Entry 7N5P (X-ray diffraction, 2.09 A resolution); this record covers chains C and D of the 5 polymer chains in the assembly.

# Chain C
Protein: peptide from Polymerase acidic protein
UniProt: O89752 (PA_I97A1); residues 1-10 here correspond to UniProt positions 224-233 (UniProt number = residue number + 223)
Chain sequence (10 residues; each row starts with the number of its first residue):
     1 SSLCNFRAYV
Construct notes: engineered mutation Cys4 (Glu227 in O89752)

# Chain D
Protein: Fusion protein of T cell receptor alpha variable 21-DV12 and T-cell receptor, sp3.4 alpha chain
Organism: Mus musculus
UniProt: chimeric construct of A0A075B6C4, K7N5N2: residues 1-106 from A0A075B6C4 (A0A075B6C4_MOUSE) positions 18-107 (offset varies); residues 128-220 from K7N5N2 positions 115-207 (UniProt number = residue number - 13)
Chain sequence (204 residues; numbered 1 to 220 plus 3 insertion-coded residues; 19 numbers in that range are skipped by the numbering (no residue carries them; nothing is unmodelled there); the number before each row is that of its first residue; a row labelled like 84A-84C holds insertion residues (84A, then the next letters in order)):
     1 DAKTTQ
     8 PDSMESTEGE TVHLPCSHAT ISGNEY
    39 IYWYRQVPLQ GPEYVTHGLQ Q
    66 NTTNS
    78 MAFLAIA
84A-84C SDR
    85 KSSTLILPHV SLRDAAVYHC ILSGGSNYKL TFGKGTLLTV TPNIQNPDPA VYQLRDSKSS
   145 DKSVCLFTDF DSQTNVSQSK DSDVYITDKC VLDMRSMDFK SNSAVAWSNK SDFACANAFN
   205 NSIIPEDTFF PSPESS
Not modelled in the structure: 1-2, 165, 218-220
Disulfides: Cys23-Cys104, Cys149-Cys199
Construct notes: linker (107-127)
Ion coordination: Na+: Gln59 (shared with 1 residue of chain A)

# Chain C / chain D interface
Pairs across the interface (13):
  Cys4(C) - Ser110(D)  hydrogen bond
  Asn5(C) - Ser110(D)
  Phe6(C) - Tyr33(D)
  Phe6(C) - Gly109(D)
  Arg7(C) - Tyr40(D)  hydrogen bond
  Arg7(C) - Ser107(D)  hydrogen bond
  Arg7(C) - Gly108(D)  hydrogen bond (side chain-backbone)
  Arg7(C) - Gly109(D)  hydrogen bond (backbone-backbone)
  Arg7(C) - Ser110(D)
  Arg7(C) - Asn111(D)
  Arg7(C) - Tyr112(D)  hydrogen bond (backbone-side chain)
  Ala8(C) - Tyr112(D)
  Tyr9(C) - Tyr112(D)

# Overview
The interface between chain C and chain D involves 6 residues on one side and 8 on the other; the contacts
include 6 hydrogen bonds. Polar contacts include Cys4(C)-Ser110(D), Arg7(C)-Tyr40(D) and Arg7(C)-Ser107(D).
Here chain C is peptide from Polymerase acidic protein and chain D is Fusion protein of T cell receptor alpha
variable 21-DV12 and T-cell receptor, sp3.4 alpha chain (Mus musculus). Entry 7N5P (6218 TCR in complex with
H2-Db PA224-233 with a cysteine mutant) was determined by X-ray diffraction (same publication as 7N4K, 7N5C
and 7N5Q).
